PDB entry 3E9R | X-ray diffraction, 1.85 A resolution | chains A and C of the 3 polymer chains in the assembly

# Chain A (and C)
Name: Purine-nucleoside phosphorylase
Organism: Schistosoma mansoni
Notes: EC 2.4.2.1; chain C of this document is another copy of the same molecule, construct and numbering; everything in this record applies to it too
Reference sequence: Q9BMI9 (Q9BMI9_SCHMA); residues 1-287 here = UniProt positions 1-287
Chain sequence (287 residues; row label = number of the first residue in the row):
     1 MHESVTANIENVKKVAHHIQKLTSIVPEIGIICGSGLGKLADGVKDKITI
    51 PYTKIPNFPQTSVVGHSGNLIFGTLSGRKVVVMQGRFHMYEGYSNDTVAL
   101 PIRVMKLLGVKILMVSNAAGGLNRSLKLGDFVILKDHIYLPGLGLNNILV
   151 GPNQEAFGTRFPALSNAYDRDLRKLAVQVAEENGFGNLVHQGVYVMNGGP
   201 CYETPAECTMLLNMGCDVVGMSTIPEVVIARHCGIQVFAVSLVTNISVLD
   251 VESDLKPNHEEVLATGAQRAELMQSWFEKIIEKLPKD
Disordered / not traced: 1-2 (chain C: 1-3)

# Interface between chain A and chain C
Residue-residue contacts (65; chain A residue first):
  Lys-135(A) / Val-251(C)
  Asp-136(A) / Thr-204(C)
  Asp-136(A) / Pro-205(C)
  Asp-136(A) / Ala-206(C)  hydrogen bond (side chain-backbone)
  His-137(A) / Thr-204(C)  hydrogen bond (backbone-side chain)
  His-137(A) / Ala-206(C)
  His-137(A) / Glu-207(C)
  Ile-138(A) / Ala-206(C)  hydrophobic
  Ile-138(A) / Glu-207(C)
  Ile-138(A) / Met-210(C)  hydrophobic
  Tyr-139(A) / Glu-207(C)  hydrogen bond (backbone-side chain)
  Gly-142(A) / Asn-197(C)
  Gly-142(A) / Gly-198(C)
  Gly-142(A) / Gly-199(C)
  Leu-143(A) / Leu-140(C)
  Leu-143(A) / Pro-141(C)
  Leu-143(A) / Met-196(C)
  Leu-143(A) / Asn-197(C)
  Leu-143(A) / Gly-198(C)  hydrogen bond (backbone-backbone)
  Leu-143(A) / Glu-207(C)
  Leu-143(A) / Met-210(C)  hydrophobic
  Gly-144(A) / Pro-141(C)
  Gly-144(A) / Asn-146(C)
  Leu-145(A) / Met-89(C)  hydrophobic
  Leu-145(A) / Pro-141(C)  hydrophobic
  Leu-145(A) / Asn-146(C)
  Leu-145(A) / Gly-198(C)
  Asn-146(A) / Asn-146(C)
  Asn-147(A) / Gly-199(C)
  Asn-147(A) / Pro-200(C)
  Asn-147(A) / Cys-201(C)
  Leu-149(A) / Pro-200(C)
  Leu-149(A) / Cys-201(C)  hydrophobic
  Val-150(A) / Met-89(C)
  Val-150(A) / Tyr-90(C)
  Val-150(A) / Gly-199(C)
  Gly-151(A) / Tyr-90(C)  hydrogen bond (backbone-backbone)
  Gly-151(A) / Glu-91(C)
  Gly-151(A) / Gly-92(C)
  Pro-152(A) / Glu-91(C)
  Arg-160(A) / Tyr-90(C)
  Arg-160(A) / Glu-91(C)  salt bridge
  Arg-160(A) / Pro-200(C)
  Phe-161(A) / Tyr-90(C)
  Phe-161(A) / Pro-200(C)
  Phe-161(A) / Tyr-202(C)
  Phe-161(A) / Met-221(C)  hydrophobic
  Phe-161(A) / His-259(C)
  Pro-162(A) / Pro-200(C)
  Pro-162(A) / Cys-201(C)
  Pro-162(A) / Tyr-202(C)  hydrogen bond (backbone-backbone)
  Ala-163(A) / Pro-257(C)
  Leu-164(A) / Cys-201(C)  hydrophobic
  Leu-164(A) / Tyr-202(C)
  Leu-164(A) / Thr-204(C)
  Ser-165(A) / Leu-255(C)
  Ser-165(A) / Lys-256(C)
  Ser-165(A) / Pro-257(C)
  Arg-170(A) / Glu-252(C)
  Arg-170(A) / Ser-253(C)  hydrogen bond (side chain-backbone)
  Arg-170(A) / Asp-254(C)
  Arg-173(A) / Glu-252(C)  salt bridge
  Val-193(A) / Ala-206(C)  hydrophobic
  Met-214(A) / Met-210(C)  hydrophobic
  Val-228(A) / Cys-201(C)  hydrophobic
Other interface residues (no listed pair), chain A (27 interface residues in all): Leu-140

# Overview
27 residues of chain A face 28 of chain C across their interface; the contacts include 7 hydrogen bonds and 2
salt bridges. Polar contacts include Arg-160(A)/Glu-91(C), Arg-173(A)/Glu-252(C) and Asp-136(A)/Ala-206(C).
Both chains are Purine-nucleoside phosphorylase (Schistosoma mansoni). Entry 3E9R (Crystal structure of purine
nucleoside phosphorylase from Schistosoma mansoni in complex with adenine) was determined by X-ray diffraction
(same publication as 3F8W, 3FAZ and 3FNQ).
